6UTZ - chains CCC and FFF of the 9 polymer chains in the assembly; structure by X-ray diffraction, 3.80 A resolution.

Chain CCC:
Protein: DNA-directed RNA polymerase subunit beta
From: Escherichia coli
Notes: EC 2.7.7.6
Reference sequence: P0A8V4 (RPOB_ECO57); residues 1-1342 here = UniProt positions 1-1342
Chain sequence (1342 residues; row label = number of the first residue in the row):
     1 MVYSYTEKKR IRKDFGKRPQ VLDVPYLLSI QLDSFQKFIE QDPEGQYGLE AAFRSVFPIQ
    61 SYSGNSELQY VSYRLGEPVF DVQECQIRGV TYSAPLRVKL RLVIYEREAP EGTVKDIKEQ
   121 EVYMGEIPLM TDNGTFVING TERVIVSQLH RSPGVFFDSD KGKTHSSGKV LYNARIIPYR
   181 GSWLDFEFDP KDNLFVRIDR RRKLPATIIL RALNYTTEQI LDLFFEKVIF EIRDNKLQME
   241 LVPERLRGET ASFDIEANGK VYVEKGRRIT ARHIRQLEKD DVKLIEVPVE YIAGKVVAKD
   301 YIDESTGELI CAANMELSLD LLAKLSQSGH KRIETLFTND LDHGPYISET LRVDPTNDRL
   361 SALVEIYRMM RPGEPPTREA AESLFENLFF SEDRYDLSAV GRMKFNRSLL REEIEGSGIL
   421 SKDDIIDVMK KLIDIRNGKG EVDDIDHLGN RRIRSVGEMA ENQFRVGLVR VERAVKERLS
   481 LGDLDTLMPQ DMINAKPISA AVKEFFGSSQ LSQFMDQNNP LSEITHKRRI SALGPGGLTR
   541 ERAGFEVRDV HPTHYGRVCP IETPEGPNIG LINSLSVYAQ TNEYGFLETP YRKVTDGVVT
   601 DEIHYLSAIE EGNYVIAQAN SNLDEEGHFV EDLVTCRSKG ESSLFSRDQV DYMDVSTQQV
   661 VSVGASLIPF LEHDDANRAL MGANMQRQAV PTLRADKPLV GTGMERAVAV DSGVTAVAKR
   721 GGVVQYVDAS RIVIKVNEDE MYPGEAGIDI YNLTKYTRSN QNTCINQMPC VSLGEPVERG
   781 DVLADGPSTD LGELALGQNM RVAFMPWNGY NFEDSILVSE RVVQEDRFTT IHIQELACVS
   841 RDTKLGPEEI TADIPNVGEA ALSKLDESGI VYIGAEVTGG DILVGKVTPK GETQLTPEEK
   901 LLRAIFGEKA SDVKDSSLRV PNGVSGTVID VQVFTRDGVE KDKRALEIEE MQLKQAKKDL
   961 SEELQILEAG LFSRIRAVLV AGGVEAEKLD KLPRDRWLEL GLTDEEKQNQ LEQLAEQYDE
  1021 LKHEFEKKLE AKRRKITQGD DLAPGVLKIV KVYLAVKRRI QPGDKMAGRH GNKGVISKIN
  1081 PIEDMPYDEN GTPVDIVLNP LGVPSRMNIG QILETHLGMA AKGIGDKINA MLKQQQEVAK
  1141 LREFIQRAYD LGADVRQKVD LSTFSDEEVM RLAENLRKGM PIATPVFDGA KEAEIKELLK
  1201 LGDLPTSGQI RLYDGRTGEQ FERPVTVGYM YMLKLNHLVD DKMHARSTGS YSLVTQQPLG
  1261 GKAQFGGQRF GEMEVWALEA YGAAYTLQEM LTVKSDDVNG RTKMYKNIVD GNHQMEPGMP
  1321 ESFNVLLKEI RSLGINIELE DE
Not modelled in the structure: 1
UniProt features mapped onto this chain:
  - modified residue (N6-acetyllysine): Lys-1022, Lys-1200

Chain FFF:
Protein: RNA polymerase sigma factor RpoS
From: Escherichia coli (strain K12)
Reference sequence: P13445 (RPOS_ECOLI); residue numbers follow UniProt; this construct covers 1-328
Chain sequence (336 residues; row label = number of the first residue in the row):
     1 MGQNTLKVHD LNEDAEFDEN GVEVFDEKAL VEEEPSDNDL AEEELLSQGA TQRVLDATQL
    61 YLGEIGYSPL LTAEEEVYFA RRALRGDVAS RRRMIESNLR LVVKIARRYG NRGLALLDLI
   121 EEGNLGLIRA VEKFDPERGF RFSTYATWWI RQTIERAIMN QTRTIRLPIH IVKELNVYLR
   181 TARELSHKLD HEPSAEEIAE QLDKPVDDVS RMLRLNERIT SVDTPLGGDS EKALLDILAD
   241 EKENGPEDTT QDDDMKQSIV KWLFELNAKQ REVLARRFGL LGYEAATLED VGREIGLTRE
   301 RVRQIQVEGL RRLREILQTQ GLNIEALFLE HHHHHH
Not modelled in the structure: 1-52, 330-336
Sequence notes: conflict Gly-2 (Ser in P13445), Glu-33 (Gln in P13445); expression tag (329-336)
UniProt features mapped onto this chain:
  - DNA-binding region: Leu-288 to Val-307 (H-T-H motif)
  - region: Asp-56 to Ala-89 (Sigma-70 factor domain-1)
  - motif: Asp-118 to Glu-121 (Interaction with polymerase core subunit RpoC)

Chain CCC / chain FFF interface:
Pairs across the interface - 71 pairs, chain CCC then chain FFF:
  Pro-95(CCC) with Asp-190(FFF)
  Val-122(CCC) with His-187(FFF)
  Tyr-123(CCC) with Ser-186(FFF); His-187(FFF), hydrogen bond (backbone-side chain); Asp-190(FFF), hydrogen bond (side chain-backbone)
  Glu-126(CCC) with Asp-190(FFF)
  Gly-373(CCC) with Val-54(FFF)
  Glu-477(CCC) with Arg-108(FFF), salt bridge
  Leu-481(CCC) with Arg-108(FFF)
  Gln-490(CCC) with His-187(FFF), hydrogen bond (backbone-side chain)
  Asp-491(CCC) with Glu-184(FFF)
  Ile-493(CCC) with His-187(FFF), hydrogen bond (backbone-side chain)
  Lys-496(CCC) with Arg-183(FFF); Glu-192(FFF)
  Arg-540(CCC) with Asp-229(FFF), salt bridge
  Asp-842(CCC) with Arg-214(FFF), hydrogen bond (backbone-side chain)
  Asn-856(CCC) with Phe-328(FFF); Leu-329(FFF)
  Gly-858(CCC) with Phe-328(FFF)
  Thr-896(CCC) with Lys-256(FFF)
  Pro-897(CCC) with Phe-278(FFF); Gly-279(FFF)
  Glu-898(CCC) with Lys-256(FFF); Ile-259(FFF); Leu-280(FFF)
  Lys-900(CCC) with Phe-278(FFF)
  Leu-901(CCC) with Leu-274(FFF), hydrophobic; Phe-278(FFF), hydrophobic; Leu-280(FFF), hydrophobic; Leu-310(FFF), hydrophobic
  Leu-902(CCC) with Met-255(FFF), hydrophobic
  Ile-905(CCC) with Leu-310(FFF), hydrophobic; Leu-313(FFF), hydrophobic
  Phe-906(CCC) with Asn-323(FFF)
  Glu-908(CCC) with Leu-327(FFF)
  Arg-936(CCC) with Ser-210(FFF)
  Asp-937(CCC) with Glu-196(FFF)
  Asp-1041(CCC) with Ser-194(FFF)
  Pro-1044(CCC) with Arg-214(FFF); Glu-217(FFF)
  Gly-1045(CCC) with Arg-214(FFF)
  Thr-1248(CCC) with Pro-246(FFF); Glu-247(FFF)
  Ser-1250(CCC) with Ala-239(FFF)
  Tyr-1251(CCC) with Ala-239(FFF); Asp-240(FFF), hydrogen bond (backbone-backbone); Pro-246(FFF)
  Ser-1252(CCC) with Leu-235(FFF); Leu-238(FFF); Asp-240(FFF)
  Leu-1253(CCC) with Leu-235(FFF); Leu-238(FFF), hydrophobic; Ala-239(FFF); Asp-240(FFF)
  Val-1254(CCC) with Leu-235(FFF), hydrophobic
  Gln-1256(CCC) with Asp-240(FFF), hydrogen bond; Glu-243(FFF)
  Leu-1259(CCC) with Ile-237(FFF); Leu-238(FFF)
  Gln-1264(CCC) with Lys-232(FFF); Ile-237(FFF)
  Val-1298(CCC) with Glu-243(FFF)
  Arg-1301(CCC) with Glu-243(FFF), salt bridge; Pro-246(FFF)
  Thr-1302(CCC) with Pro-246(FFF); Thr-249(FFF)
  Tyr-1305(CCC) with Pro-246(FFF), hydrophobic; Glu-247(FFF), hydrogen bond; Thr-250(FFF)
  Lys-1306(CCC) with Thr-250(FFF); Asp-253(FFF), salt bridge
Interface residues without a listed pair, chain CCC (52 interface residues in all): Pro-372, Pro-375, Asn-494, Ala-495, Val-857, Glu-899, Ala-904, Ser-1247, Gly-1260
Interface residues without a listed pair, chain FFF (47 interface residues in all): Tyr-67, His-191, Val-206, Asp-236, Gly-245, Arg-277, Leu-317, Ile-324

In short:
52 residues of chain CCC and 47 residues of chain FFF are in contact; the contacts include 8 hydrogen bonds
and 4 salt bridges. Among the polar pairs are Glu-477(CCC)/Arg-108(FFF), Arg-540(CCC)/Asp-229(FFF) and
Arg-1301(CCC)/Glu-243(FFF).
Here chain CCC is DNA-directed RNA polymerase subunit beta (Escherichia coli) and chain FFF is RNA polymerase
sigma factor RpoS (Escherichia coli (strain K12)). Entry 6UTZ (E. coli sigma-S transcription initiation
complex with a 6-nt RNA ("Fresh" crystal soaked with CTP and ...) was determined by X-ray diffraction (same
publication as 6UTV, 6UTW, 6UTX, 6UTY, 6UU0, 6UU1 and 11 further entries).
